Entry 7XM4 (X-ray diffraction, 2.70 A resolution); this record covers chain A.

[Chain A]
Protein: Kelch-like ECH-associated protein 1
Organism: Homo sapiens
UniProtKB: Q14145 (KEAP1_HUMAN); residue numbers follow UniProt; this construct covers 321-609
Amino-acid sequence (292 residues; row label = number of the first residue in the row):
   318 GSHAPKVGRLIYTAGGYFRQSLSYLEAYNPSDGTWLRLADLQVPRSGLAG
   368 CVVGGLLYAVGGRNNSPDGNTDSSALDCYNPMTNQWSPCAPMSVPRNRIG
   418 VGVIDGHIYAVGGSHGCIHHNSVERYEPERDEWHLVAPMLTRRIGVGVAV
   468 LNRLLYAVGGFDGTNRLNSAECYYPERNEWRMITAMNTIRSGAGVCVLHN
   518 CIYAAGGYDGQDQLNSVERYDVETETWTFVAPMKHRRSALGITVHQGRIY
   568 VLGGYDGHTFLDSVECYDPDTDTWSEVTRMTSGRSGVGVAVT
Unresolved in the structure: 318-324, 383-387
Disulfides: C434 forms a disulfide with the same residue of a neighbouring copy of this chain
Sequence notes: expression tag (318-320)
Small-molecule neighbours: GDJ (N-[4-[(2-azanyl-2-oxidanylidene-ethyl)-[4-[(2-azanyl-2-oxidanylidene-ethyl)-(4-methoxyphenyl)sulfonyl-amino]naphthalen-1-yl]sulfamoyl]phenyl]-2-(4-ethylpiperazin-1-yl)ethanamide): Y334, S363, G364, R380, N414, R415, I461, G462, F478, R483, S508, G509, Y525, Q528, D529, Q530, S555, A556, Y572, G574, F577, S602, G603
UniProt features mapped onto this chain:
  - site: C434 (Sensor for electrophilic agents)
  - modified residue: C434 (S-cGMP-cysteine)

[In short]
Bound to chain A: compound GDJ.
Chain A is Kelch-like ECH-associated protein 1 (Homo sapiens); the structure, Crystal structure of Keap1 Kelch
domain (residues 322-609) in complex with 6e, was determined by X-ray diffraction together with 7XM2, 7XM3 and
7XM5 from the same study.
